PDB entry 7SQD | electron microscopy, 3.70 A resolution | chains E and Q of the 48 polymer chains in the assembly

Chain E (and Q):
Protein: Flagellin
Source organism: Achromobacter sp
Notes: chain Q of this document is another copy of the same molecule, construct and numbering; everything in this record applies to it too
UniProtKB: A0A1N7RBM1 (A0A1N7RBM1_9BURK); residue numbers follow UniProt; this construct covers 1-559
Sequence (559 residues; row label = number of the first residue in the row):
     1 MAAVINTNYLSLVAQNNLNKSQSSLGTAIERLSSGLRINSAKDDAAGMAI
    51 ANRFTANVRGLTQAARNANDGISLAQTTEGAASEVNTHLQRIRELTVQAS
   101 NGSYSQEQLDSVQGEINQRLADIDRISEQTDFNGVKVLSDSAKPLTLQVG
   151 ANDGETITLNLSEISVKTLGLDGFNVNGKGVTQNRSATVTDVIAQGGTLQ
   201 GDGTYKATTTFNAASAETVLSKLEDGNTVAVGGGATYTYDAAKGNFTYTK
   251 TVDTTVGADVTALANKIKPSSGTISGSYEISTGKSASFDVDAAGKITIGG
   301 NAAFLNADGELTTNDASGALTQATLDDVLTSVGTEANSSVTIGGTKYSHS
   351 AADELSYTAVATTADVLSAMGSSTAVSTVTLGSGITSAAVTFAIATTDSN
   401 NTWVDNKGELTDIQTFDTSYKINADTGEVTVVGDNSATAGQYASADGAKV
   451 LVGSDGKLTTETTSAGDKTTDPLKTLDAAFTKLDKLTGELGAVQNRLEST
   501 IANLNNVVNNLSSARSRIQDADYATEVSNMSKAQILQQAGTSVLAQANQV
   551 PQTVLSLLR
Not modelled in the structure: 1, 559

How chain E and chain Q interact:
Residue-residue contacts (76; chain E residue first):
  Gln-22(E) with Ala-2(Q), hydrogen bond (side chain-backbone)
  Leu-25(E) with Val-550(Q), hydrophobic
  Gly-26(E) with Leu-10(Q)
  Ile-29(E) with Val-543(Q); Val-550(Q), hydrophobic
  Glu-30(E) with Val-13(Q)
  Leu-32(E) with Val-543(Q), hydrophobic
  Ser-33(E) with Ala-14(Q); Asn-17(Q), hydrogen bond; Val-543(Q)
  Ser-34(E) with Asn-17(Q)
  Arg-66(E) with Arg-37(Q)
  Asn-69(E) with Arg-517(Q)
  Asp-70(E) with Ile-518(Q)
  Ser-73(E) with Asn-510(Q), hydrogen bond (side chain-backbone); Ala-514(Q), hydrogen bond (side chain-backbone); Arg-517(Q)
  Gln-76(E) with Asn-510(Q)
  Thr-77(E) with Asn-510(Q)
  Glu-84(E) with Ser-499(Q); Ala-502(Q); Asn-503(Q)
  His-88(E) with Ser-499(Q)
  Glu-115(E) with Ala-492(Q)
  Gln-118(E) with Glu-489(Q); Ala-492(Q); Val-493(Q); Arg-496(Q), hydrogen bond
  Arg-119(E) with Asn-495(Q); Ser-499(Q), hydrogen bond
  Ala-121(E) with Arg-496(Q)
  Asp-122(E) with Arg-496(Q); Thr-500(Q)
  Arg-125(E) with Thr-500(Q); Asn-503(Q); Leu-504(Q)
  Ile-126(E) with Asn-503(Q)
  Gln-129(E) with Glu-155(Q)
  Asp-131(E) with Asn-152(Q), hydrogen bond
  Phe-132(E) with Phe-54(Q), hydrophobic; Ala-514(Q), hydrophobic
  Asn-133(E) with Ile-50(Q)
  Phe-392(E) with Thr-396(Q); Thr-397(Q)
  Ala-393(E) with Thr-397(Q)
  Ile-394(E) with Lys-222(Q); Ser-419(Q); Tyr-420(Q)
  Ala-395(E) with Lys-421(Q); Ile-422(Q)
  Thr-396(E) with Ser-399(Q); Ile-413(Q); Tyr-420(Q); Lys-421(Q); Ile-422(Q)
  Thr-397(E) with Phe-392(Q); Ala-393(Q); Thr-397(Q); Ser-399(Q), hydrogen bond
  Asp-398(E) with Thr-396(Q); Thr-397(Q); Asp-398(Q)
  Ser-399(E) with Thr-396(Q), hydrogen bond (side chain-backbone)
  Ile-413(E) with Thr-396(Q)
  Ser-419(E) with Ile-394(Q)
  Tyr-420(E) with Ile-394(Q); Thr-396(Q)
  Lys-421(E) with Ile-394(Q)
  Ile-422(E) with Ala-395(Q), hydrophobic
  Met-530(E) with Gln-546(Q)
  Gln-534(E) with Gln-546(Q)
  Gln-537(E) with Thr-553(Q)
  Thr-541(E) with Thr-553(Q), hydrogen bond (side chain-backbone); Ser-556(Q); Leu-557(Q)
  Leu-544(E) with Leu-557(Q), hydrophobic
Also at the interface, not in a pair above, chain E (54 interface residues in all): Asn-19, Ile-72, Gly-80, Ala-81, Ser-83, Asn-401, Tyr-523, Ala-545, Asn-548
Also at the interface, not in a pair above, chain Q (54 interface residues in all): Ala-3, Arg-53, Asn-57, Ala-151, Asn-401, Asn-506, Leu-511, Ser-513, Leu-536, Ala-547

In short:
Chain E and chain Q each contribute 54 residues to their interface; the contacts include 10 hydrogen bonds.
Among the polar pairs are Gln-22(E)/Ala-2(Q), Ser-33(E)/Asn-17(Q) and Ser-73(E)/Asn-510(Q).
Chain E and chain Q are both Flagellin (Achromobacter sp); the structure, Cryo-EM structure of the
Achromobacter flagellar filament, was determined by electron microscopy (same publication as 7SN4, 7SN7, 7SN9
and 7SQJ).
